7BIU - chain A; structure by X-ray diffraction, 1.06 A resolution.

== Chain A ==
Protein: Cytochrome c peroxidase, mitochondrial
Source organism: Saccharomyces cerevisiae
Reference sequence: A0A6V8S829 (A0A6V8S829_YEASX); residues 3-294 here correspond to UniProt positions 72-363 (UniProt number = residue number + 69)
Sequence (294 residues; numbered 1 to 294; the number before each row is that of its first residue):
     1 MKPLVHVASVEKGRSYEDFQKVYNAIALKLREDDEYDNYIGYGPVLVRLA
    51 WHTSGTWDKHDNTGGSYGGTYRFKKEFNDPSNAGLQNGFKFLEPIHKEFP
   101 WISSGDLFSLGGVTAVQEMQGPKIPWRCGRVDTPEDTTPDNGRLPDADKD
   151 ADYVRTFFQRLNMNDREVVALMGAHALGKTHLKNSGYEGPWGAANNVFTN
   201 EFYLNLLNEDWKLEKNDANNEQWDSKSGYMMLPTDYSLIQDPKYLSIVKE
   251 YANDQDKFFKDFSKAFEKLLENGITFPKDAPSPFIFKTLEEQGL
Unresolved in the structure: 1-2
Sequence notes: initiating methionine (1); expression tag (2)
Metal / ion sites: heme c Fe near His175 (its only coordinating residue here)
Small-molecule neighbours: heme c (HEC): Asp37, Pro44, Val45, Val47, Arg48, Trp51, Pro145, Asp146, Ala147, Val154, Phe158, Leu171, Met172, Ala174, His175, Leu177, Gly178, Lys179, Thr180, His181, Asn184, Ser185, Tyr187, Trp191, Leu232, Thr234, Phe262, Phe266
What the authors report for this chain:
  - binding site for heme c: Arg48, Trp51
  - catalytic residues: His52 (proposed by the authors, not directly observed)

== Summary ==
Bound to chain A: heme c. The paper reports the catalytic residue His52; a binding site for heme c at Arg48
and Trp51.
Chain A is Cytochrome c peroxidase, mitochondrial (Saccharomyces cerevisiae); the structure, XFEL crystal
structure of cytochrome c peroxidase compound II, was determined by X-ray diffraction (same publication as
7BI1).
